PDB entry 2X7D | X-ray diffraction, 2.30 A resolution | chain A

[Chain A]
Name: Kinesin-like protein KIF11
Source organism: Homo sapiens
Notes: fragment: motor domain, residues 1-368
UniProtKB: P52732 (KIF11_HUMAN); residues 1-368 here = UniProt positions 1-368
Amino-acid sequence (368 residues; numbered 1 to 368; the number before each row is that of its first residue):
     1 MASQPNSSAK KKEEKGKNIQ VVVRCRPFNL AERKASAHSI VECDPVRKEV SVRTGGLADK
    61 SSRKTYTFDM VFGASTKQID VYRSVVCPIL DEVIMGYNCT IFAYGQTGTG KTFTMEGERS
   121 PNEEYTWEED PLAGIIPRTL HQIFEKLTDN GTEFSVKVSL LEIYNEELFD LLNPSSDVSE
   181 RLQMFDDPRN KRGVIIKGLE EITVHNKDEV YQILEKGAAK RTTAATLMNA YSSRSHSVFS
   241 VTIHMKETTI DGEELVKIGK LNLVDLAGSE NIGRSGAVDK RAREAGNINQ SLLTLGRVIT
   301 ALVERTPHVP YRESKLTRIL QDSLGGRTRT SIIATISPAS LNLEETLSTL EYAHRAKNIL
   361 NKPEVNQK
Not modelled in the structure: 1-16, 272-286, 367-368
Bound ions: Mg2+ site 1: Thr-112 (together with ADP); Mg2+ site 2: Ser-235, Asp-265
Ligand contacts:
  - ADP (adenosine-5'-diphosphate): Arg-24, Arg-26, Pro-27, Gln-106, Thr-107, Gly-108, Thr-109, Gly-110, Lys-111, Thr-112, Phe-113, Glu-118
  - EGB ((4S)-4-(3-hydroxyphenyl)-7,7-dimethyl-2-thioxo-2,3,4,6,7,8-hexahydroquinazolin-5(1h)-one): Glu-116, Gly-117, Glu-118, Arg-119, Trp-127, Asp-130, Leu-132, Ala-133, Ile-136, Pro-137, Tyr-211, Leu-214, Glu-215, Ala-218
Swiss-Prot annotation at these positions:
  - binding site (ATP): Gly-105 to Thr-112
  - modified residue: Lys-146 (N6-acetyllysine)

[Summary]
Chain A binds ADP and compound EGB. Ser-235 and Asp-265 coordinate Mg2+ site 2. From UniProt: 8 ATP-binding
residues.
Chain A is Kinesin-like protein KIF11 (Homo sapiens); the structure, Crystal structure of human kinesin Eg5 in
complex with (S)-dimethylenastron, was determined by X-ray diffraction, deposited together with 2X7C and 2X7E.
